6NOY - chains G and H; structure by X-ray diffraction, 3.46 A resolution.

[Chain G (and H)]
Name: Maintenance of carboxysome positioning B protein, Mcsb
Notes: chain H of this document is another copy of the same molecule, construct and numbering; everything in this record applies to it too
UniProt: B7KMS5 (B7KMS5_CYAP7); residues 2-156 here = UniProt positions 2-156
Amino-acid sequence (159 residues; numbered -2 to 156; the number before each row is that of its first residue; numbers below 1 keep their minus sign (Gly-2 is residue -2)):
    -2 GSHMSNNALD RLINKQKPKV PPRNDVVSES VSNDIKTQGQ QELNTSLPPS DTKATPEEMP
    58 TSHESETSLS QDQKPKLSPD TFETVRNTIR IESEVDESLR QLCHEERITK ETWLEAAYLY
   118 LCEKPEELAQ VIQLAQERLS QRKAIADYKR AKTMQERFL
Disordered / not traced: -2 to 77 (chain H: -2 to 76)
Modified positions: Mse1 (selenomethionine); Mse56 (selenomethionine); Mse151 (selenomethionine; parent Met)
Sequence notes: expression tag (-2 to 1)

[Chain G / chain H interface]
Residue-residue contacts - 32 pairs, chain G then chain H:
  Gln127(G) with Phe155(H)
  Gln130(G) with Phe155(H)
  Leu131(G) with Gln152(H); Phe155(H), hydrophobic; Leu156(H)
  Glu134(G) with Ala148(H); Mse151(H); Gln152(H)
  Arg135(G) with Gln152(H), hydrogen bond
  Gln138(G) with Tyr145(H); Ala148(H); Lys149(H); Gln152(H)
  Ala141(G) with Ala141(H); Asp144(H); Tyr145(H)
  Ile142(G) with Tyr145(H), hydrophobic
  Asp144(G) with Ala141(H)
  Tyr145(G) with Gln138(H); Ala141(H); Ile142(H), hydrophobic
  Ala148(G) with Glu134(H); Gln138(H)
  Mse151(G) with Glu134(H)
  Gln152(G) with Leu131(H); Glu134(H), hydrogen bond (backbone-side chain); Arg135(H), hydrogen bond; Gln138(H)
  Phe155(G) with Gln127(H); Gln130(H); Leu131(H), hydrophobic
  Leu156(G) with Leu131(H)
Other interface residues (no listed pair), chain G (18 interface residues in all): Ser137, Arg147, Lys149

[In short]
18 residues of chain G face 16 of chain H across their interface; the contacts include 3 hydrogen bonds. Among
the polar pairs are Arg135(G)-Gln152(H) and Gln152(G)-Glu134(H).
Chain G and chain H are both Maintenance of carboxysome positioning B protein, Mcsb; the structure, Structure
of Cyanothece McdB, was determined by X-ray diffraction (same publication as 6NON, 6NOO and 6NOP).
